1M7I - chains A and B; structure by X-ray diffraction, 2.50 A resolution.

Chain A:
Protein: light chain of the monoclonal antibody Fab SYA/J6
Source organism: Mus musculus
Notes: antibody fragment or engineered binder
Chain sequence (215 residues; each row starts with the number of its first residue; note: 1 number in that range is skipped by the numbering (no residue carries it; nothing is unmodelled there); a row labelled like 27A-27E holds insertion residues (27A, then the next letters in order)):
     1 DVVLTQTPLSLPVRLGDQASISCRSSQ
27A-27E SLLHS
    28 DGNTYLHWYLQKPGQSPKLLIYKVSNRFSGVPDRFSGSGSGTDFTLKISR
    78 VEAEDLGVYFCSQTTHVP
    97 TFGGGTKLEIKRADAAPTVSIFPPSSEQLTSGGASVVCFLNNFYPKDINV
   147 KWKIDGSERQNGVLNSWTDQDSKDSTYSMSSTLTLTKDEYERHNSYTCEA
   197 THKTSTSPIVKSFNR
Cystine bridges: Cys23-Cys88, Cys134-Cys194

Chain B:
Protein: heavy chain of the monoclonal antibody Fab SYA/J6
Source organism: Mus musculus
Notes: antibody fragment or engineered binder
Chain sequence (220 residues; row label = number of the first residue in the row; a row labelled like 52A-52C holds insertion residues (52A, then the next letters in order)):
     1 EVKVEESGGGLVQPGGSMKLSCVASGFTFSNYWMEWVRQSPEKGLEWVAE
    51 IR
52A-52C LKS
    53 NNYATHYAESVKGRFTISRDDSKSSVYLQM
82A-82C NNL
    83 RAEDTGIYYCTRGGAVGA
  100A M
   101 DYWGQGTSVTVSSATTTAPSVYPLVPGCSDTSGSSVTLGCLVKGYFPEPV
   151 TVKWNYGALSSGVRTVSSVLQSGFYSLSSLVTVPSSTWPSQTVICNVAHP
   201 ASKVDLIKEPSGP
Cystine bridges: Cys22-Cys92, Cys140-Cys195

How chain A and chain B interact:
Residue-residue contacts - 57 pairs, chain A then chain B:
  Tyr32(A) with Gly99(B)
  His34(A) with Gly99(B), hydrogen bond (side chain-backbone); Ala100(B)
  Tyr36(A) with Met100A(B), hydrogen bond (side chain-backbone); Trp103(B)
  Gln38(A) with Gln39(B), hydrogen bond; Tyr91(B), hydrogen bond
  Ser43(A) with Gly104(B), hydrogen bond (side chain-backbone); Gln105(B)
  Pro44(A) with Trp103(B), hydrophobic
  Tyr49(A) with Val98(B), hydrophobic
  Lys50(A) with Val98(B)
  Phe55(A) with Asp101(B); Tyr102(B)
  Phe87(A) with Leu45(B), hydrophobic
  Thr91(A) with Gly99(B), hydrogen bond (side chain-backbone)
  Val94(A) with Trp47(B), hydrophobic
  Pro95(A) with Trp47(B); Met100A(B), hydrophobic
  Phe98(A) with Leu45(B), hydrophobic; Trp103(B), hydrophobic
  Thr114(A) with Gly133(B)
  Phe118(A) with Leu124(B); Val125(B); Thr137(B); Leu180(B), hydrophobic
  Pro119(A) with Val125(B); Gly127(B)
  Ser121(A) with Pro123(B)
  Glu123(A) with Tyr122(B); Pro123(B); Lys208(B), salt bridge
  Gln124(A) with Tyr122(B); Lys143(B)
  Ser127(A) with Tyr122(B)
  Ser131(A) with Leu141(B); Lys143(B)
  Val133(A) with Leu124(B), hydrophobic
  Phe135(A) with Arg164(B); Leu180(B), hydrophobic
  Asn137(A) with Arg164(B)
  Asn138(A) with Arg164(B)
  Leu160(A) with Val169(B), hydrophobic; Gln171(B)
  Ser162(A) with Val166(B); Ser167(B), hydrogen bond (side chain-backbone); Val169(B)
  Trp163(A) with Val166(B); Ser167(B), hydrogen bond (backbone-backbone)
  Thr164(A) with Thr165(B); Val166(B)
  Asp167(A) with Arg164(B), salt bridge
  Asp170(A) with Arg164(B), salt bridge
  Ser174(A) with Arg164(B), hydrogen bond
  Ser176(A) with Val166(B); Ser178(B)
  Lys207(A) with Ser132(B), hydrogen bond
Also at the interface, not in a pair above, chain A (39 interface residues in all): Gln42, Leu46, Ser116, Ile117
Also at the interface, not in a pair above, chain B (38 interface residues in all): Val37, Val121, Pro126, Ser129, Ser134, Thr182

In short:
39 residues of chain A and 38 residues of chain B are in contact; the contacts include 10 hydrogen bonds and 3
salt bridges. Polar pairs include Glu123(A)-Lys208(B), Asp167(A)-Arg164(B) and Asp170(A)-Arg164(B).
Chain A is light chain of the monoclonal antibody Fab SYA/J6 and chain B is heavy chain of the monoclonal
antibody Fab SYA/J6, both from Mus musculus; the structure, Crystal structure of a monoclonal fab specific for
shigella flexneri Y lipopolysaccharide complexed with a pentasaccharide, was determined by X-ray diffraction
(same publication as 1M7D).
